PDB entry 7F4N | X-ray diffraction, 3.12 A resolution | chains B and C of the 3 polymer chains in the assembly

Chain B:
Name: Transmembrane protein, putative
Source organism: Tetrahymena thermophila SB210
UniProtKB: I7M8B9 (I7M8B9_TETTS); residues 1-142 here correspond to UniProt positions 154-295 (UniProt number = residue number + 153)
Chain sequence (142 residues; each row starts with the number of its first residue):
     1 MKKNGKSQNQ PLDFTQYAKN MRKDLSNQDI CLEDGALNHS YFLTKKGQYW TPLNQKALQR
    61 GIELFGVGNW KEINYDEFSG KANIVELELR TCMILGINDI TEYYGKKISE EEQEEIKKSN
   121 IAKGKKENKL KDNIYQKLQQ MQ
Not modelled in the structure: 1-10, 141-142

Chain C:
Name: MT-a70 family protein
Source organism: Tetrahymena thermophila SB210
UniProtKB: Q22GC0 (Q22GC0_TETTS); residues 126-372 here correspond to UniProt positions 182-428 (UniProt number = residue number + 56)
Chain sequence (247 residues; each row starts with the number of its first residue):
   126 DDYLDRLPKS KKGLQGLLQD IEKRILHYKQ LFFKEQNEIA NGKRSMVPDN SIPICSDVTK
   186 LNFQALIDAQ MRHAGKMFDV IMMDPPWQLS SSQPSRGVAI AYDSLSDEKI QNMPIQSLQQ
   246 DGFIFVWAIN AKYRVTIKMI ENWGYKLVDE ITWVKKTVNG KIAKGHGFYL QHAKESCLIG
   306 VKGDVDNGRF KKNIASDVIF SERRGQSQKP EEIYQYINQL CPNGNYLEIF ARRNNLHDNW
   366 VSIGNEL
Not modelled in the structure: 126, 214-227, 281-297
Ligand contacts: S-adenosylhomocysteine (SAH): Ser181, Asp182, Val183, Thr184, Asp209, Pro211, Asp228, Leu230, Gln333, Lys334, Phe355, Ala356, Arg357, Asn359, Asn360, Gly369, Asn370, Glu371
Reported in the primary citation:
  - mutagenesis - R357A, N359A, N370A: decreased catalytic activity
  - catalytic residues: Pro211 (proposed by the authors, not directly observed)

Interface between chain B and chain C:
Contacting residue pairs (64):
  Leu12(B) - Ala199(C)
  Phe14(B) - Asn175(C)
  Phe14(B) - Asn348(C)
  Phe14(B) - Gly349(C)
  Phe14(B) - Asn364(C)
  Thr15(B) - Asn175(C)
  Tyr17(B) - Gln195(C)  hydrogen bond
  Tyr17(B) - His198(C)
  Tyr17(B) - Ala199(C)  hydrophobic
  Tyr17(B) - Asn350(C)
  Tyr17(B) - Val366(C)
  Ala18(B) - Asn175(C)
  Ala18(B) - Ile177(C)  hydrophobic
  Asn20(B) - His198(C)  hydrogen bond (backbone-side chain)
  Met21(B) - Ile177(C)  hydrophobic
  Met21(B) - Ala194(C)
  Met21(B) - Gln195(C)
  Met21(B) - His198(C)
  Arg22(B) - Asp174(C)  hydrogen bond (side chain-backbone)
  Arg22(B) - Ser176(C)  hydrogen bond (side chain-backbone)
  Asp24(B) - His198(C)  salt bridge
  Leu25(B) - Ile179(C)  hydrophobic
  Leu25(B) - Leu191(C)  hydrophobic
  Leu25(B) - Ala194(C)  hydrophobic
  Ser26(B) - Pro178(C)  hydrogen bond (side chain-backbone)
  Asn27(B) - Cys180(C)  hydrogen bond (side chain-backbone)
  Ile30(B) - Pro178(C)
  Leu37(B) - Val172(C)  hydrophobic
  Leu37(B) - Pro173(C)
  His39(B) - Arg169(C)
  His39(B) - Ser170(C)  hydrogen bond
  His39(B) - Val172(C)
  His39(B) - Asp174(C)  salt bridge
  Tyr41(B) - Arg358(C)  hydrogen bond (backbone-side chain)
  Tyr41(B) - Leu372(C)  hydrogen bond (side chain-backbone)
  Phe42(B) - Ser170(C)
  Phe42(B) - Val172(C)  hydrophobic
  Phe42(B) - Pro178(C)  hydrophobic
  Phe42(B) - Arg358(C)
  Phe42(B) - Leu361(C)  hydrophobic
  Phe42(B) - Leu372(C)
  Leu43(B) - Glu160(C)
  Leu43(B) - Ile164(C)  hydrophobic
  Leu43(B) - Lys168(C)
  Leu43(B) - Ser170(C)
  Thr44(B) - Arg358(C)  hydrogen bond (backbone-side chain)
  Lys45(B) - Arg358(C)
  Lys46(B) - Cys180(C)
  Lys46(B) - Arg358(C)
  Lys46(B) - Glu371(C)
  Lys46(B) - Leu372(C)
  Leu89(B) - Lys154(C)
  Leu89(B) - Phe157(C)  hydrophobic
  Leu89(B) - Phe158(C)
  Arg90(B) - Phe157(C)
  Arg90(B) - Gln161(C)  hydrogen bond
  Cys92(B) - Phe158(C)  hydrophobic
  Met93(B) - Phe158(C)  hydrophobic
  Asn98(B) - Lys154(C)  hydrogen bond (backbone-side chain)
  Lys131(B) - Gln155(C)  hydrogen bond (backbone-side chain)
  Asp132(B) - Lys159(C)
  Asp132(B) - Asn162(C)
  Ile134(B) - Phe158(C)  hydrophobic
  Gln136(B) - Gln155(C)  hydrogen bond
Interface residues without a listed pair, chain B (35 interface residues in all): Ser40, Glu88, Asn133, Leu138, Gln140
Interface residues without a listed pair, chain C (38 interface residues in all): Leu151, Phe203, Asn370

Overview:
The interface between chain B and chain C involves 35 residues on one side and 38 on the other; the contacts
include 14 hydrogen bonds and 2 salt bridges. Among the polar pairs are Asp24(B)-His198(C), His39(B)-Asp174(C)
and Tyr17(B)-Gln195(C). The paper reports the catalytic residue Pro211(C); R357A, N359A and N370A of chain C
reduce catalytic activity.
Chain B is Transmembrane protein, putative and chain C is MT-a70 family protein, both from Tetrahymena
thermophila SB210; the structure, Crystal structure of SAH-bound MTA1-p1-p2 complex, was determined by X-ray
diffraction together with 7F4L, 7F4M, 7F4O, 7F4S and 7F4T from the same study.
